PDB entry 6SQW | X-ray diffraction, 1.80 A resolution | chains A and D

[Chain A (and D)]
Molecule: dCTP pyrophosphatase 1
Organism: Mus musculus
Notes: EC 3.6.1.12; chain D of this document is another copy of the same molecule, construct and numbering; everything in this record applies to it too
Reference sequence: Q9QY93 (DCTP1_MOUSE); residue numbers follow UniProt; this construct covers 1-170
Chain sequence (170 residues; row label = number of the first residue in the row):
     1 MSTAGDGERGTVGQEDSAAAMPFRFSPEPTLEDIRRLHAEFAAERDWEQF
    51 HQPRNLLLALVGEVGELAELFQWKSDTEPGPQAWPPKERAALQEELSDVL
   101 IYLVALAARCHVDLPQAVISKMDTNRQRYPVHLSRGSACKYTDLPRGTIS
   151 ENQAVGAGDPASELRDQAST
Unresolved in the structure: 1-20, 135-170 (chain D: 1-20, 133-170)
Differences from the reference sequence: conflict Met21 (Arg in Q9QY93)
Bound ions: Mg2+: Glu63, Glu66, Glu95, Asp98
Small-molecule neighbours: 5-methyl-2'-deoxy-cytidine-5'-monophosphate (5CM): His38, Phe41, Trp47, His51, Glu63, Asp98, Ile101, Tyr102, Lys121, Asn125, Arg128, Tyr129
Swiss-Prot annotation at these positions:
  - binding site (substrate): His38, Trp47 to His51, Trp73, Tyr102
  - binding site (Mg(2+)): Glu63, Glu66, Glu95, Asp98
  - modified residue: Ser2 (N-acetylserine)
  - mutagenesis: His38 (H38A: Reduces affinity for substrate and catalytic activity by about 50%), Trp47 (W47I: Reduces affinity for substrate and catalytic activity by about 50%), Glu63 (E63Q: Loss of activity), Glu66 (E66Q: Loss of activity), Trp73 (W73I: Reduces affinity for substrate and catalytic activity by about 50%), Glu95 (E95Q: Loss of activity), Asp98 (D98N: Loss of activity), Tyr102 (Y102I: Reduces affinity for substrate and catalytic activity by about 50%)

[Chain A / chain D interface]
Contacting residue pairs (26; chain A residue first):
  Phe50(A) - Trp73(D)
  Asn55(A) - Gln72(D)
  Asn55(A) - Lys74(D)
  Leu58(A) - Ala68(D)
  Leu58(A) - Phe71(D)
  Leu58(A) - Gln72(D)
  Ala59(A) - Gln72(D)
  Val61(A) - Gly65(D)
  Val61(A) - Ala68(D)  hydrophobic
  Gly62(A) - Gly65(D)
  Gly65(A) - Val61(D)
  Gly65(A) - Gly62(D)
  Glu66(A) - Glu69(D)
  Ala68(A) - Leu58(D)
  Ala68(A) - Val61(D)  hydrophobic
  Glu69(A) - Glu66(D)
  Phe71(A) - Leu58(D)
  Gln72(A) - Asn55(D)
  Gln72(A) - Leu58(D)
  Gln72(A) - Ala59(D)
  Trp73(A) - Phe50(D)
  Trp73(A) - His51(D)
  Trp73(A) - Asn55(D)
  Trp73(A) - Tyr102(D)
  Lys74(A) - Asn55(D)
  Tyr102(A) - Trp73(D)
Other interface residues (no listed pair), chain A (17 interface residues in all): His51, Val64
Other interface residues (no listed pair), chain D (17 interface residues in all): Val64

[In short]
Chain A and chain D each contribute 17 residues to their interface. Bound to chain A:
5-methyl-2'-deoxy-cytidine-5'-monophosphate. Glu63(A), Glu66(A), Glu95(A) and Asp98(A) coordinate Mg2+.
Curated annotation (UniProt) lists 8 substrate-binding residues, 4 Mg2+-binding residues and 8 mutagenesis
sites on chain A.
Both chains are dCTP pyrophosphatase 1 (Mus musculus). Entry 6SQW (Mouse dCTPase in complex with 5-Me-dCMP)
was determined by X-ray diffraction together with 6SQY and 6SQZ from the same study.
